Entry 7POU (X-ray diffraction, 2.03 A resolution); this record covers chains A and B.

== Chain A (and B) ==
Name: Bft-3
Organism: Bacteroides fragilis
Notes: chain B of this document is another copy of the same molecule, construct and numbering; everything in this record applies to it too
Reference sequence: O86049 (O86049_BACFG); residues 18-397 here = UniProt positions 18-397
Sequence (402 residues; row label = number of the first residue in the row; numbers below 1 keep their minus sign (Met-4 is residue -4)):
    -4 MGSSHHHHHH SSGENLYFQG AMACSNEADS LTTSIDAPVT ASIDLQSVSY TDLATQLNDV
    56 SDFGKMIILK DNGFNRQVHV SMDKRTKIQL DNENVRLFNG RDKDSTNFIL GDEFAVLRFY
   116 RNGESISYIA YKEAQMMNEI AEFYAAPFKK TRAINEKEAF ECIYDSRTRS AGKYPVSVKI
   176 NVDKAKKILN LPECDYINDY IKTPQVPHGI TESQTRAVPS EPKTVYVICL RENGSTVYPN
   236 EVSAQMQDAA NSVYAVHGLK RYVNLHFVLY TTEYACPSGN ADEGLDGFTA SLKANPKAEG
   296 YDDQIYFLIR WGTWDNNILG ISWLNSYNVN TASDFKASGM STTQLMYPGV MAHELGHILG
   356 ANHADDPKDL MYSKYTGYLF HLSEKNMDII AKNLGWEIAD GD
Disordered / not traced: -4 to 33, 164-166, 199-213 (chain B: -4 to 31, 163-166, 199-214)
Differences from the reference sequence: initiating methionine (-4); expression tag (-3 to 17)
Ion coordination: Zn2+: Asp194, His348, His352, His358
Residues lining bound ligands:
  - 6JP ((2S)-5,7-dihydroxy-2-(3-hydroxy-4-methoxyphenyl)-2,3-dihydro-4H-1-benzopyran-4-one): Tyr221, Ile223, Leu225, Val263, Tyr265, Thr266, Asn290, Lys292, Ala293, Tyr296, Tyr301
  - proline (PRO), molecule 1: Asp39, Gln41, Lys65, Asp66, Asn67, Gly68, Asn70
  - proline (PRO), molecule 2: Ser44, Tyr45, Thr46, Tyr126, Lys127, Glu128, Ala129, Met132, Val171
  - proline (PRO), molecule 3: Asn117, Gly118, Glu119, Asp178, Thr371, Gly372, Tyr373
What the authors report for this chain:
  - binding site for 6JP: Tyr221, Tyr265, Lys292, Tyr296, Tyr301

== How chain A and chain B interact ==
Pairs across the interface - 32 pairs, chain A then chain B:
  Tyr45(A) - Asn87(B)
  Thr46(A) - Asn87(B)
  Thr50(A) - Tyr265(B)
  Asn53(A) - Lys82(B)
  Asn53(A) - Gln84(B)
  Asn53(A) - His261(B)
  Asp54(A) - Tyr221(B)  hydrogen bond
  Val55(A) - Lys82(B)  hydrogen bond (backbone-side chain)
  Ser56(A) - Glu216(B)
  Phe58(A) - Ser215(B)
  Phe58(A) - Glu216(B)
  Met77(A) - Lys82(B)
  Lys82(A) - Asn53(B)
  Lys82(A) - Val55(B)  hydrogen bond (side chain-backbone)
  Gln84(A) - Asn53(B)
  Asn87(A) - Tyr45(B)
  Asn87(A) - Thr46(B)
  Glu88(A) - Asp107(B)
  Glu88(A) - Lys127(B)  salt bridge
  Asn89(A) - Arg91(B)
  Asn89(A) - Asp107(B)  hydrogen bond (backbone-side chain)
  Arg91(A) - Asn89(B)
  Asp107(A) - Glu88(B)
  Asp107(A) - Asn89(B)  hydrogen bond (side chain-backbone)
  Asp107(A) - Asp107(B)
  Lys127(A) - Glu88(B)  salt bridge
  Ser215(A) - Phe58(B)
  Glu216(A) - Ser56(B)  hydrogen bond
  Glu216(A) - Phe58(B)
  Tyr221(A) - Asp54(B)  hydrogen bond
  His261(A) - Asn53(B)
  Tyr265(A) - Thr50(B)
Also at the interface, not in a pair above, chain A (23 interface residues in all): Asp86
Also at the interface, not in a pair above, chain B (23 interface residues in all): Met77, Asp86

== In short ==
The chain A/chain B interface involves 23 residues from each chain, with 7 hydrogen bonds and 2 salt bridges.
Among the polar pairs are Glu88(A)-Lys127(B), Asp54(A)-Tyr221(B) and Val55(A)-Lys82(B). Bound to chain A:
compound 6JP and 3 copies of proline. The paper reports a binding site for 6JP at Tyr221(A), Tyr265(A) and
Lys292(A) among others.
Chain A and chain B are both Bft-3 (Bacteroides fragilis); the structure, Crystal structure of profragilysin-3
(proBFT-3) from Bacteroides fragilis in complex with hesperetin, was determined by X-ray diffraction together
with 7PND, 7POL, 7POO and 7POQ from the same study.
